PDB entry 6GAT | solution NMR | chains C and A of the 3 polymer chains in the assembly

== Chain C ==
Molecule: 13-nt DNA strand
Sequence (13 nucleotides; row label = number of the first residue in the row):
   114 GTCTCTATCA CTG

== Chain A ==
Name: Nitrogen regulatory protein area
Organism: Emericella nidulans
Notes: fragment: dna binding domain
UniProt: P17429 (AREA_EMENI); residues 1-66 here correspond to UniProt positions 662-727 (UniProt number = residue number + 661)
Amino-acid sequence (66 residues; numbered 1 to 66; the number before each row is that of its first residue):
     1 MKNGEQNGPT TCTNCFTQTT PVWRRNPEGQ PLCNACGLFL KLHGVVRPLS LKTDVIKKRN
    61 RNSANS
Differences from the reference sequence: conflict Met1 (Thr662 in P17429); engineered mutation Val22 (Leu683 in P17429)
Ion coordination: Zn2+: Cys12, Cys15, Cys33, Cys36
Curated features (UniProtKB/Swiss-Prot):
  - zinc finger: Cys12 to Cys36 (GATA-type)
  - DNA-binding region: Asn60 to Ser66 (H-T-H motif)
Reported in the primary citation:
  - binding site for the 13-nt DNA strand: Val22, Arg24
  - mutagenesis - L22V (30-fold): decreased binding to CGATAG
  - conformationally variable residues: Val22, Arg24
  - contacts within the chain: Asn26-Gln30

== Interface between chain C and chain A ==
Residue-residue contacts (17):
  DC118(C) - Phe39(A)  phosphate contact
  DC118(C) - His43(A)  phosphate contact
  DC118(C) - Arg47(A)  phosphate contact
  DT119(C) - Phe39(A)  phosphate contact
  DA120(C) - Asn34(A)  phosphate contact
  DA120(C) - Ala35(A)  phosphate contact
  DA120(C) - Leu38(A)  base contact
  DA120(C) - Ile56(A)  phosphate contact
  DA120(C) - Lys57(A)  sugar contact
  DA120(C) - Arg59(A)  sugar contact
  DT121(C) - Pro21(A)  phosphate contact
  DT121(C) - Arg24(A)  base contact
  DT121(C) - Asn60(A)  sugar contact
  DT121(C) - Arg61(A)  phosphate contact
  DC122(C) - Arg61(A)  phosphate contact
  DC122(C) - Asn62(A)  phosphate contact
  DA123(C) - Ala64(A)  phosphate contact
Other interface residues (no listed pair), chain C (7 interface residues in all): DT117
Other interface residues (no listed pair), chain A (16 interface residues in all): Leu51

== Overview ==
The interface between chain C and chain A involves 7 residues on one side and 16 on the other. Curated
annotation (UniProt) lists a DNA-binding region on chain A. From the paper: a binding site for the 13-nt DNA
strand at Val22(A) and Arg24(A); L22V of chain A reduces binding to CGATAG.
Here chain C is a 13-nt DNA strand and chain A is Nitrogen regulatory protein area (Emericella nidulans).
Entry 6GAT (Solution NMR structure of the L22V mutant DNA binding domain of area complexed to a 13 ...) was
determined by solution NMR together with 7GAT from the same study.
